Entry 8EJF (electron microscopy, 3.72 A resolution); this record covers chains A and b of the 6 polymer chains in the assembly.

== Chain A ==
Protein: Glycoprotein GP1
Source organism: Lassa mammarenavirus
Reference sequence: V9VG48 (V9VG48_LASV); residues 1-259 here correspond to UniProt positions 36-294 (UniProt number = residue number + 35)
Sequence (259 residues; row label = number of the first residue in the row):
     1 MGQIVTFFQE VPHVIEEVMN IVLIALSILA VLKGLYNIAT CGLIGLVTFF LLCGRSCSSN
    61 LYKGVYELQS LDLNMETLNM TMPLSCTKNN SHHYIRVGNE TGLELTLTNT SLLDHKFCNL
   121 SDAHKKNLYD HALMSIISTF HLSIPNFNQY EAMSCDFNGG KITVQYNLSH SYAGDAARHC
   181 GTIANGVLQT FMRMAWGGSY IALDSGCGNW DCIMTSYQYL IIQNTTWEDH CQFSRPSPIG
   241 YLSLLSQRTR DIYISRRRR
Not modelled in the structure: 1-58, 256-259
Disulfide bonds: C86-C231, C118-C155, C180-C212
Covalently attached groups: glycan linked to N79, N167; N-acetylglucosamine (NAG) linked to N89, N99, N109, N119, N224
Differences from the reference sequence: engineered mutation C207 (His242 in V9VG48), R258 (Leu293 in V9VG48), R259 (Leu294 in V9VG48)
Reported in the primary citation:
  - specificity-determining residues: D114
  - mutagenesis - D114N: increased binding to 19.7E
  - conformationally variable residues (loop rearrangement): Y166 to G181

== Chain b ==
Protein: Glycoprotein GP2
Source organism: Lassa mammarenavirus
Notes: fragment: + C-terminal trimerization domain
Reference sequence: V9VG48 (V9VG48_LASV); residues 260-424 here correspond to UniProt positions 295-459 (UniProt number = residue number + 35)
Sequence (406 residues; each row starts with the number of its first residue):
   260 GTFTWTLSDS EGNATPGGYC LTRWMLIEAE LKCFGNTAVA KCNEKHDEEF CDMLRLFDFN
   320 KQAISRLRSP AQMSIQLINK AVNALINDQL IMKNHLRDIM CIPYCNYSKY WYLNHTVTGR
   380 TSLPKCWLVS NGSYLNETHF SDDIEQQADN MITEMLQKEY MDRQGGSGGS GGSGGSGGSE
   440 KAAKAEEAAR KMEELFKKHK IVAVLRANSV EEAIEKAVAV FAGGVHLIEI TFTVPDADTV
   500 IKALSVLKEK GAIIGAGTVT SVEQCRKAVE SGAEFIVSPH LDEEISQFCK EKGVFYMPGV
   560 MTPTELVKAM KLGHDILKLF PGEVVGPEFV KAMKGPFPNV KFVPTGGVDL DNVCEWFDAG
   620 VLAVGVGDAL VEGDPDEVRE KAKEFVEKIR GCTEGSLEWS HPQFEK
Not modelled in the structure: 423-665
Disulfide bonds: C279-C292, C301-C310, C364-C385
Covalently attached groups: glycan linked to N365; N-acetylglucosamine (NAG) linked to N373, N390, N395
Differences from the reference sequence: engineered mutation P329 (Glu364 in V9VG48), C360 (Gly395 in V9VG48)

== Interface between chain A and chain b ==
Residue-residue contacts (13):
  G208(A) with R325(b); L326(b)
  N209(A) with R327(b), hydrogen bond
  W210(A) with Q335(b); L336(b); K339(b)
  D211(A) with Q335(b), hydrogen bond
  Q247(A) with N342(b), hydrogen bond
  T249(A) with K339(b); N342(b)
  D251(A) with Q335(b); N338(b), hydrogen bond
  Y253(A) with Q335(b)
Other interface residues (no listed pair), chain b (9 interface residues in all): S333

== In short ==
The interface between chain A and chain b involves 8 residues on one side and 9 on the other, with 4 hydrogen
bonds. Among the polar pairs are N209(A)-R327(b), D211(A)-Q335(b) and Q247(A)-N342(b). The paper reports that
D114N of chain A increases binding to 19.7E; the specificity determinant D114(A).
Chain A is Glycoprotein GP1 and chain b is Glycoprotein GP2, both from Lassa mammarenavirus; the structure,
Structure of lineage V Lassa virus glycoprotein complex (strain Soromba-R), was determined by electron
microscopy, deposited together with 8EJD, 8EJE, 8EJG and 8EJI.
